PDB entry 6O7T | electron microscopy, 3.20 A resolution | chains a and e of the 15 polymer chains in the assembly

[Chain a]
Name: V-type proton ATPase subunit a, vacuolar isoform
Source organism: Saccharomyces cerevisiae
UniProtKB: P32563 (VPH1_YEAST); residue numbers follow UniProt; this construct covers 1-840
Sequence (862 residues; row label = number of the first residue in the row):
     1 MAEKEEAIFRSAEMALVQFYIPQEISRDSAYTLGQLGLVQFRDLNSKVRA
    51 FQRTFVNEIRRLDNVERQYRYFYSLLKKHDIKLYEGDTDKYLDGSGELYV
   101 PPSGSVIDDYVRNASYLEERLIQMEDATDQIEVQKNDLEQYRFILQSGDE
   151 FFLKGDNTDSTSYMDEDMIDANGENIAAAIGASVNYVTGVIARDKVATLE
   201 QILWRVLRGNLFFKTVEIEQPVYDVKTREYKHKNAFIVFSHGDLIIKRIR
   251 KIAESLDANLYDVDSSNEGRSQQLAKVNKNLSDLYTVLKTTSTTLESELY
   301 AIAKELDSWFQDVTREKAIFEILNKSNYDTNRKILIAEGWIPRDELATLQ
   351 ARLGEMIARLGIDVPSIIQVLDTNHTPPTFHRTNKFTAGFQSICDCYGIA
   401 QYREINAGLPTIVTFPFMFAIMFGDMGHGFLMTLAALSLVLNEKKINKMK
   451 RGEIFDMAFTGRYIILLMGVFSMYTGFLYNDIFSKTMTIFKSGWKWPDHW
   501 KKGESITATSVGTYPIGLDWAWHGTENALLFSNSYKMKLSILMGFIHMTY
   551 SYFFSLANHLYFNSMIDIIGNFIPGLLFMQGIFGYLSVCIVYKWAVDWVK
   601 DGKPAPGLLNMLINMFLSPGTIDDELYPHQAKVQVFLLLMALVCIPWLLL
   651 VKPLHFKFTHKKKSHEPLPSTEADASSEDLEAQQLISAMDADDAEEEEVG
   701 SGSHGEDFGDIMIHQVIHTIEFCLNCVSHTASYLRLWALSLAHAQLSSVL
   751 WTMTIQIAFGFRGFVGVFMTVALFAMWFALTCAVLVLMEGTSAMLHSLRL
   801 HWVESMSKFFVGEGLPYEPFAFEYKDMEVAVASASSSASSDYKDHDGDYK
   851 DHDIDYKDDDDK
Not modelled in the structure: 1-3, 146-185, 656-708, 831-862
Swiss-Prot annotation at these positions:
  - modified residue: Ala2 (N-acetylalanine)
  - mutagenesis: Asp425 (D425N: Reduces assembly of V-ATPase complexes and reduces ATPase activity of the assembled complexes), Lys538 (K538A: Reduces assembly of V-ATPase complexes), Lys593 (K593A: Reduces ATPase activity), Gln634 (Q634L: Reduces subunit stability), His729 (H729R: Reduces ATPase activity), Arg735 (R735L: Reduces subunit stability), Leu739 (L739S: Reduces ATPase activity), His743 (H743A/E/Y: Reduces ATPase activity), Leu746 (L746S: Reduces ATPase activity), Leu780 (L780S: Reduces assembly of V-ATPase complexes), Glu789 (E789A/D/H/Q: Abolishes ATPase activity and proton transport, but does not affect complex assembly), Leu800 (L800S: Reduces assembly of V-ATPase complexes), 4 further mutagenesis entries in UniProt
From the paper describing this entry:
  - catalytic residues: Asp425, Asp481, Glu721, Asn725, His729, His743
  - specificity-determining residues: Glu706, Asp707

[Chain e]
Name: V-type proton ATPase subunit e
Source organism: Saccharomyces cerevisiae
UniProtKB: Q3E7B6 (VA0E_YEAST); residue numbers follow UniProt; this construct covers 1-73
Sequence (73 residues; each row starts with the number of its first residue):
     1 MSSFYTVVGVFIVVSAMSVLFWIMAPKNNQAVWRSTVILTLAMMFLMWAI
    51 TFLCQLHPLVAPRRSDLRPEFAE
Not modelled in the structure: 1-3, 68-73

[How chain a and chain e interact]
Contacting residue pairs (82):
  Glu6(a) with Asn29(e), hydrogen bond; Gln30(e), hydrogen bond (side chain-backbone); Ala31(e), hydrogen bond (side chain-backbone)
  Ile8(a) with Ala31(e), hydrophobic
  Leu409(a) with Ala31(e); Ser35(e)
  Pro410(a) with Leu39(e), hydrophobic
  Ile412(a) with Val32(e), hydrophobic; Thr36(e)
  Val413(a) with Thr36(e); Leu39(e); Thr40(e)
  Thr414(a) with Met43(e)
  Phe417(a) with Met43(e); Met47(e), hydrophobic
  Ile421(a) with Met47(e), hydrophobic
  Phe471(a) with Thr40(e)
  Tyr474(a) with Met44(e), hydrogen bond (side chain-backbone); Trp48(e)
  Thr475(a) with Met47(e)
  Leu478(a) with Met47(e), hydrophobic; Thr51(e)
  Tyr479(a) with Met47(e), hydrophobic
  Trp494(a) with Pro58(e), hydrophobic; Val60(e); Ala61(e), hydrophobic; Pro62(e)
  Trp496(a) with Pro62(e); Arg64(e)
  Glu504(a) with Arg64(e); Ser65(e)
  Ser505(a) with Arg64(e); Ser65(e), hydrogen bond
  Ile506(a) with Pro62(e); Arg63(e); Arg64(e), hydrogen bond (backbone-backbone)
  Thr507(a) with Pro62(e); Arg63(e)
  Ala508(a) with Ala61(e); Pro62(e), hydrogen bond (backbone-backbone)
  Thr513(a) with Phe52(e); Gln55(e); Leu56(e)
  Tyr514(a) with Phe52(e); Gln55(e)
  Pro515(a) with Trp48(e), hydrogen bond (backbone-side chain); Phe52(e)
  Ile516(a) with Trp48(e)
  Gly517(a) with Thr51(e); Gln55(e)
  Leu518(a) with Thr51(e); Gln55(e)
  Asp519(a) with Gln55(e)
  Ala521(a) with Pro62(e)
  Trp522(a) with Val60(e); Ala61(e); Pro62(e)
  His523(a) with Arg64(e), hydrogen bond (backbone-side chain)
  Thr525(a) with Pro62(e); Arg63(e); Arg64(e)
  Glu526(a) with Arg63(e), hydrogen bond (backbone-backbone)
  Asn527(a) with Val60(e); Ala61(e), hydrogen bond (side chain-backbone); Pro62(e); Arg63(e), hydrogen bond (side chain-backbone)
  Phe531(a) with Cys54(e); Gln55(e)
  Tyr535(a) with Thr51(e), hydrogen bond; Cys54(e), hydrophobic
  Leu539(a) with Ile50(e), hydrophobic
  Leu542(a) with Ile50(e), hydrophobic
  Met543(a) with Met43(e), hydrophobic; Leu46(e), hydrophobic; Ile50(e), hydrophobic
  Ile546(a) with Leu46(e), hydrophobic
  Lys593(a) with Leu59(e)
  Trp594(a) with Ile50(e), hydrophobic; Leu53(e)
  Ala595(a) with Phe4(e), hydrophobic
  Asp597(a) with His57(e), salt bridge
  Ala605(a) with Leu59(e), hydrophobic
Also at the interface, not in a pair above, chain a (55 interface residues in all): Phe9, Asn384, Thr387, Met418, Gly503, Gly524, Leu530, Tyr550, Val591, Trp598
Also at the interface, not in a pair above, chain e (33 interface residues in all): Asn28, Asp66, Leu67

[In short]
The interface between chain a and chain e involves 55 residues on one side and 33 on the other; the contacts
include 13 hydrogen bonds and 1 salt bridge. Polar contacts include Asp597(a)-His57(e), Glu6(a)-Asn29(e) and
Glu6(a)-Gln30(e). From the paper: catalytic residues Asp425(a), Asp481(a) and Glu721(a) among others;
specificity determinants Glu706(a) and Asp707(a).
Here chain a is V-type proton ATPase subunit a, vacuolar isoform and chain e is V-type proton ATPase subunit
e, both from Saccharomyces cerevisiae. Entry 6O7T (Saccharomyces cerevisiae V-ATPase Vph1-VO) was determined
by electron microscopy together with 6O7U, 6O7V, 6O7W and 6O7X from the same study.
